3AG5 - chains A and B; structure by X-ray diffraction, 2.50 A resolution.

Chain A (and B):
Name: Pantothenate synthetase
Source organism: Staphylococcus aureus
Notes: EC 6.3.2.1; chain B of this document is another copy of the same molecule, construct and numbering; everything in this record applies to it too
UniProtKB: Q2FV22 (PANC_STAA8); residues 1-283 here = UniProt positions 1-283
Chain sequence (283 residues; each row starts with the number of its first residue):
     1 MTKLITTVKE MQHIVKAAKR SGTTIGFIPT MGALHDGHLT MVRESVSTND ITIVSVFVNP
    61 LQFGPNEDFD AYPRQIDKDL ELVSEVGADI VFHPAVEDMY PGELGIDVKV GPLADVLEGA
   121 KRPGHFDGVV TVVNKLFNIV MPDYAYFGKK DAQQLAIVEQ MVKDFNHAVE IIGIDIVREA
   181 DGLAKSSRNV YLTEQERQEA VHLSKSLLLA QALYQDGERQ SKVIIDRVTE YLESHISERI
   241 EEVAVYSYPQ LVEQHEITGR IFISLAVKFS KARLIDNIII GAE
Not modelled in the structure: 65-69 (chain B: 64-67)

How chain A and chain B interact:
Residue-residue contacts (66):
  Val8(A) - Asn166(B)
  Gln12(A) - Asn166(B)  hydrogen bond (side chain-backbone)
  Gln12(A) - Ala168(B)
  Lys16(A) - Asp143(B)  salt bridge
  Lys16(A) - Ala168(B)  hydrogen bond (side chain-backbone)
  Lys19(A) - Lys16(B)
  Lys19(A) - Arg20(B)
  Arg20(A) - Lys19(B)
  Arg20(A) - Arg20(B)
  Arg20(A) - Ser21(B)  hydrogen bond (backbone-backbone)
  Arg20(A) - Gly22(B)  hydrogen bond (side chain-backbone)
  Gly22(A) - Arg20(B)  hydrogen bond (backbone-side chain)
  Thr24(A) - Arg20(B)
  Leu104(A) - Asp164(B)
  Gly105(A) - Val110(B)
  Gly105(A) - Gly111(B)  hydrogen bond (backbone-backbone)
  Gly105(A) - Gln160(B)
  Gly105(A) - Asp164(B)  hydrogen bond (backbone-side chain)
  Ile106(A) - Val108(B)  hydrophobic
  Ile106(A) - Lys109(B)
  Ile106(A) - Val110(B)  hydrophobic
  Ile106(A) - Met161(B)  hydrophobic
  Ile106(A) - Asp164(B)  hydrogen bond (backbone-side chain)
  Ile106(A) - Phe165(B)  hydrophobic
  Asp107(A) - Asp107(B)
  Asp107(A) - Val108(B)
  Asp107(A) - Lys109(B)  hydrogen bond (backbone-backbone)
  Val108(A) - Ile106(B)  hydrophobic
  Val108(A) - Asp107(B)
  Val108(A) - Phe165(B)  hydrophobic
  Lys109(A) - Ile106(B)
  Lys109(A) - Asp107(B)  hydrogen bond (backbone-backbone)
  Val110(A) - Gly105(B)
  Gly111(A) - Gly105(B)  hydrogen bond (backbone-backbone)
  Asn134(A) - Phe165(B)
  Lys135(A) - Asp164(B)  hydrogen bond (side chain-backbone)
  Lys135(A) - Phe165(B)
  Lys135(A) - Asn166(B)
  Asn138(A) - Asn138(B)
  Asn138(A) - Phe165(B)  hydrogen bond (side chain-backbone)
  Asn138(A) - Asn166(B)
  Asn138(A) - His167(B)
  Ile139(A) - Asn166(B)
  Met141(A) - Ala168(B)  hydrophobic
  Asp143(A) - Lys16(B)  salt bridge
  Gln160(A) - Gly105(B)
  Met161(A) - Ile106(B)  hydrophobic
  Lys163(A) - Pro101(B)
  Asp164(A) - Leu104(B)
  Asp164(A) - Gly105(B)  hydrogen bond (side chain-backbone)
  Asp164(A) - Ile106(B)  hydrogen bond (side chain-backbone)
  Asp164(A) - Lys135(B)
  Phe165(A) - Ile106(B)  hydrophobic
  Phe165(A) - Val108(B)  hydrophobic
  Phe165(A) - Asn134(B)
  Phe165(A) - Lys135(B)
  Phe165(A) - Asn138(B)  hydrogen bond (backbone-side chain)
  Asn166(A) - Val8(B)
  Asn166(A) - Gln12(B)  hydrogen bond (backbone-side chain)
  Asn166(A) - Lys135(B)
  Asn166(A) - Asn138(B)
  Asn166(A) - Ile139(B)
  His167(A) - Asn138(B)
  Ala168(A) - Gln12(B)
  Ala168(A) - Lys16(B)  hydrogen bond (backbone-side chain)
  Ala168(A) - Met141(B)  hydrophobic
Interface residues without a listed pair, chain A (35 interface residues in all): Ser21, Met99, Pro101, Glu103, Val130, Ile157
Interface residues without a listed pair, chain B (36 interface residues in all): Thr23, Thr24, Gly102, Glu103, Pro112, Ile157, Lys163

Overview:
35 residues of chain A and 36 residues of chain B are in contact, with 18 hydrogen bonds and 2 salt bridges.
Polar contacts include Lys16(A)-Asp143(B), Gln12(A)-Asn166(B) and Lys16(A)-Ala168(B).
Both chains are Pantothenate synthetase (Staphylococcus aureus). Entry 3AG5 (Crystal Structure of Pantothenate
Synthetase from Staphylococcus aureus) was determined by X-ray diffraction (same publication as 3AG6).
